Entry 7VAY (electron microscopy, 3.30 A resolution); this record covers chains A and G of the 12 polymer chains in the assembly.

Chain A:
Protein: V-type ATP synthase alpha chain
Organism: Thermus thermophilus HB8
Notes: EC 7.1.2.2
UniProtKB: Q56403 (VATA_THET8); numbering as in UniProt (aligned over 1-578)
Chain sequence (578 residues; each row starts with the number of its first residue):
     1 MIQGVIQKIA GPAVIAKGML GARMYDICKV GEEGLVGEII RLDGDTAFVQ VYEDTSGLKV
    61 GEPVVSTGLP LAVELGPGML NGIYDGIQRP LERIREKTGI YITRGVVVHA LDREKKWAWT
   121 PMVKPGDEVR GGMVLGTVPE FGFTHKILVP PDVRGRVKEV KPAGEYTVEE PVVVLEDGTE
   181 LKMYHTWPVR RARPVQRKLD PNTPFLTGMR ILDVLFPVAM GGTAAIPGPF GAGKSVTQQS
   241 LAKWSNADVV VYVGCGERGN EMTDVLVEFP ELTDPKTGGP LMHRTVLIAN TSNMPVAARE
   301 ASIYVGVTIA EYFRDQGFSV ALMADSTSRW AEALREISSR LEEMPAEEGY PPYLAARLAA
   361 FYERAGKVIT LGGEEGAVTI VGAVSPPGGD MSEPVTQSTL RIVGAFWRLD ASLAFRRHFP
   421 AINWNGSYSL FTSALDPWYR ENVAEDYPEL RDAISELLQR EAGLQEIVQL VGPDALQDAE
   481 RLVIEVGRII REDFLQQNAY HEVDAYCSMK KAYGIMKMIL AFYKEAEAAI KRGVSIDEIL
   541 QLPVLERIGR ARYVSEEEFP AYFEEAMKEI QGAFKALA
Sequence notes: conflict A232 (Ser in Q56403), S235 (Thr in Q56403)
Small-molecule neighbours: ADP (adenosine-5'-diphosphate): M209, P229, F230, G231, A232, G233, K234, S235, V236, F419, P420, Q497, N498, A499, Y500

Chain G:
Protein: V-type ATP synthase subunit D
Organism: Thermus thermophilus HB8
UniProtKB: O87880 (VATD_THET8); residue numbers follow UniProt; this construct covers 1-223
Chain sequence (223 residues; row label = number of the first residue in the row):
     1 MSQVSPTRMN LLQRRGQLRL AQKGVDLLKK KRDALVAEFF GLVREAMEAR KALDQAAKEA
    61 YAALLLAQAF DGPEVVAGAA LGVPPLEGVE AEVENVWGSK VPRLKATFPD GALLSPVGTP
   121 AYTLEASRAF RRYAEALIRV ANTETRLKKI GEEIKKTTRR VNALEQVVIP GIRAQIRFIQ
   181 QVLEQRERED TFRLKRIKGK IEAREAEEEG GRPNPQVEIG AGL
Not modelled in the structure: 1-3, 210-223

Interface between chain A and chain G:
Residue-residue contacts (16; chain A residue first):
  M344(A) with K198(G)
  P345(A) with L194(G); I197(G)
  G389(A) with M9(G)
  D390(A) with T7(G); R8(G); M9(G), hydrogen bond (side chain-backbone)
  M391(A) with M9(G)
  S392(A) with R8(G)
  R408(A) with M9(G)
  E466(A) with L20(G)
  L470(A) with G24(G); L28(G), hydrophobic; R160(G), hydrogen bond (backbone-side chain); L164(G), hydrophobic
  V471(A) with L28(G), hydrophobic
Interface residues without a listed pair, chain A (13 interface residues in all): E342, E343, I467
Interface residues without a listed pair, chain G (13 interface residues in all): L27, I201

In short:
The chain A/chain G interface involves 13 residues from each chain; the contacts include 2 hydrogen bonds.
Polar pairs include D390(A)-M9(G) and L470(A)-R160(G). Bound to chain A: ADP.
Here chain A is V-type ATP synthase alpha chain and chain G is V-type ATP synthase subunit D, both from
Thermus thermophilus HB8. Entry 7VAY (V1EG domain of V/A-ATPase from Thermus thermophilus at saturated
ATP-gamma-S condition, state2) was determined by electron microscopy together with 7VAI, 7VAJ, 7VAK, 7VAL,
7VAM, 7VAN and 11 further entries from the same study.
